6FQ6 - chains G and J of the 10 polymer chains in the assembly; structure by electron microscopy, 4.00 A resolution.

# Chain G
Molecule: Histone H2A
Source organism: Xenopus laevis
Reference sequence: Q6AZJ8 (Q6AZJ8_XENLA); residues 9-118 here correspond to UniProt positions 10-119 (UniProt number = residue number + 1)
Chain sequence (110 residues; each row starts with the number of its first residue):
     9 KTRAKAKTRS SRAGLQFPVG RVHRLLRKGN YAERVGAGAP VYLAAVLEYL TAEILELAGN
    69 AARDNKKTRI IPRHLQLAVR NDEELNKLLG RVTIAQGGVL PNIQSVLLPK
Unresolved in the structure: 9, 118

# Chain J
Molecule: 147-nt DNA strand
Source organism: synthetic construct
Sequence (147 nucleotides; each row starts with the number of its first residue; numbers below 1 keep their minus sign (DC-73 is residue -73)):
   -73 CTGGAGAATC CCGGTGCCGA GGCCGCTCAA TTGGTCGTAG ACAGCTCTAG CACCGCTTAA
   -13 ACGCACGTAC GCGCTGTCCC CCGCGTTTTA ACCGCCAAGG GGATTACTCC CTAGTCTCCA
    47 GGCACGTGTC AGATATATAC ATCCTGT

# Interface between chain G and chain J
Residue-residue contacts (17; chain G residue first):
  Ala12(G) - DT-42(J)  phosphate contact
  Ala12(G) - DG-41(J)  phosphate contact
  Lys13(G) - DT-42(J)  sugar contact
  Ala14(G) - DT-43(J)  phosphate contact
  Ala14(G) - DT-42(J)  sugar contact
  Lys15(G) - DT-43(J)  hydrogen bond to the phosphate
  Lys15(G) - DT-42(J)  hydrogen bond to the phosphate
  Thr16(G) - DT-43(J)  phosphate contact
  Arg17(G) - DT-43(J)  salt bridge to the phosphate
  Arg20(G) - DT-42(J)  salt bridge to the phosphate
  Gly28(G) - DA-44(J)  sugar contact
  Gly28(G) - DT-43(J)  hydrogen bond to the phosphate
  Arg29(G) - DA-44(J)  salt bridge to the phosphate
  Arg32(G) - DA-44(J)  salt bridge to the phosphate
  Arg42(G) - DG-37(J)  base contact
  Arg77(G) - DA-54(J)  hydrogen bond to the phosphate
  Arg77(G) - DG-53(J)  salt bridge to the phosphate
Interface residues without a listed pair, chain G (14 interface residues in all): Val27, Glu41
Interface residues without a listed pair, chain J (8 interface residues in all): DA-35

# Overview
14 residues of chain G and 8 residues of chain J are in contact, with 4 hydrogen bonds and 5 salt bridges.
Polar contacts include Lys15(G)-DT-43(J), Lys15(G)-DT-42(J) and Gly28(G)-DT-43(J).
Chain G is Histone H2A (Xenopus laevis) and chain J is a 147-nt DNA strand (synthetic construct); the
structure, Class 2 : distorted nucleosome, was determined by electron microscopy (same publication as 6FQ5 and
6FQ8).
